Entry 6M1H (electron microscopy, 3.60 A resolution); this record covers chains E and F of the 6 polymer chains in the assembly.

# Chain E
Molecule: Guanine nucleotide-binding protein G(I)/G(S)/G(T) subunit beta-1
From: Homo sapiens
UniProtKB: P62873 (GBB1_HUMAN); residues 1-340 here = UniProt positions 1-340
Chain sequence (341 residues; row label = number of the first residue in the row; numbering starts at 0):
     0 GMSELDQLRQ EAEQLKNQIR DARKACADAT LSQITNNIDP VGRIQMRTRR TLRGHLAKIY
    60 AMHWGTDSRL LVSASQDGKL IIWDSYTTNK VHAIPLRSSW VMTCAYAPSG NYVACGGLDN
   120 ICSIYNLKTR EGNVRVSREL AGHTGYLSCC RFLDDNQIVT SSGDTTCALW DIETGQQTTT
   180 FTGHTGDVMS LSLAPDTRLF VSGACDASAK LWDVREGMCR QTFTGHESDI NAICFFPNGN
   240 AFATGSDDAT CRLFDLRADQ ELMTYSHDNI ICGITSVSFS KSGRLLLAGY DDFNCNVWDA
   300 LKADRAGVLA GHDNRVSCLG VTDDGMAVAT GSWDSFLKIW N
Not modelled in the structure: 0-2
Sequence notes: expression tag (0)
UniProt features mapped onto this chain:
  - modified residue: Ser2 (N-acetylserine), His266 (Phosphohistidine)
  - natural variant: Leu30 (L30F: In MRD42; uncertain significance), Arg52 (R52G: In MRD42), Gly64 (G64V: In MRD42), Asp76 (D76E: In MRD42; D76G: In MRD42), Gly77 (G77S: In MRD42), Lys78 (K78R: In MRD42), Ile80 (I80N: In MRD42; I80T: In MRD42), His91 (H91R: In MRD42; uncertain significance), Ala92 (A92T: In MRD42), Pro94 (P94S: In MRD42), Leu95 (L95P: In MRD42), Arg96 (R96L: In MRD42), 5 further natural variant entries in UniProt

# Chain F
Molecule: Guanine nucleotide-binding protein G(s) subunit alpha isoforms short
From: Homo sapiens
Chain sequence (394 residues; row label = number of the first residue in the row):
     1 MGCLGNSKTE DQRNEEKAQR EANKKIEKQL QKDKQVYRAT HRLLLLGAGE SGKNTIVKQM
    61 RILHVNGFNG EGGEEDPQAA RSNSDGEKAT KVQDIKNNLK EAIETIVAAM SNLVPPVELA
   121 NPENQFRVDY ILSVMNVPDF DFPPEFYEHA KALWEDEGVR ACYERSNEYQ LIDCAQYFLD
   181 KIDVIKQADY VPSDQDLLRC RVLTSGIFET KFQVDKVNFH MFDVGAQRDE RRKWIQCFND
   241 VTAIIFVVAS SSYNMVIRED NQTNRLQAAL KLFDSIWNNK WLRDTSVILF LNKQDLLAEK
   301 VLAGKSKIED YFPEFARYTT PEDATPEPGE DPRVTRAKYF IRDEFLRIST ASGDGRHYCY
   361 PHFTCAVDTE NIRRVFNDCR DIIQRMHLRQ YELL
Not modelled in the structure: 1-10, 60-204, 250-263, 296-304

# How chain E and chain F interact
Contacting residue pairs (43; chain E residue first):
  Gly53(E) - Leu30(F)
  Leu55(E) - Asp33(F)
  Leu55(E) - Lys34(F)
  Leu55(E) - Tyr37(F)  hydrophobic
  Lys57(E) - Asn239(F)
  Lys57(E) - Asp240(F)
  Thr86(E) - Gln19(F)  hydrogen bond
  Asn88(E) - Gln19(F)  hydrogen bond
  Asn88(E) - Asn23(F)
  Lys89(E) - Asn23(F)  hydrogen bond (backbone-side chain)
  Lys89(E) - Ile26(F)
  Lys89(E) - Glu27(F)  salt bridge
  Val90(E) - Ile26(F)
  His91(E) - Ile26(F)
  Ala92(E) - Ile26(F)  hydrophobic
  Trp99(E) - Phe222(F)  hydrophobic
  Trp99(E) - Cys237(F)
  Trp99(E) - Phe238(F)
  Leu117(E) - Gly206(F)
  Leu117(E) - Ile207(F)
  Leu117(E) - Gln227(F)  hydrogen bond (backbone-side chain)
  Leu117(E) - Cys237(F)  hydrophobic
  Asp118(E) - Gly206(F)
  Asn119(E) - Gly206(F)
  Asn119(E) - Ala226(F)  hydrogen bond (side chain-backbone)
  Thr143(E) - Ala226(F)
  Gly144(E) - Ala226(F)
  Gly144(E) - Gln227(F)  hydrogen bond (backbone-side chain)
  Tyr145(E) - Lys233(F)
  Gly162(E) - Arg228(F)
  Thr184(E) - Arg228(F)
  Asp186(E) - Arg228(F)  salt bridge
  Cys204(E) - Arg232(F)
  Cys204(E) - Lys233(F)  hydrogen bond
  Asp228(E) - Arg232(F)  salt bridge
  Asp228(E) - Lys233(F)  salt bridge
  Asp246(E) - Lys233(F)
  Asp290(E) - Lys280(F)  salt bridge
  Asp290(E) - Trp281(F)
  Arg314(E) - Gln236(F)  hydrogen bond
  Arg314(E) - Trp281(F)
  Trp332(E) - Gln236(F)
  Trp332(E) - Asn239(F)
Interface residues without a listed pair, chain E (33 interface residues in all): Ala56, Gln75, Ile80, Thr87, Thr164, Gly185, Met188, Asn230
Interface residues without a listed pair, chain F (25 interface residues in all): Ser205, Trp234

# In short
The interface between chain E and chain F involves 33 residues on one side and 25 on the other, with 8
hydrogen bonds and 5 salt bridges. Polar contacts include Lys89(E)-Glu27(F), Asp186(E)-Arg228(F) and
Asp228(E)-Arg232(F).
Chain E is Guanine nucleotide-binding protein G(I)/G(S)/G(T) subunit beta-1 and chain F is Guanine
nucleotide-binding protein G(s) subunit alpha isoforms short, both from Homo sapiens; the structure, CryoEM
structure of human PAC1 receptor in complex with maxadilan, was determined by electron microscopy (same
publication as 6M1I).
